6K3A - chains A and B of the 6 polymer chains in the assembly; structure by X-ray diffraction, 2.30 A resolution.

Chain A:
Protein: Proliferating cell nuclear antigen
From: Homo sapiens
UniProtKB: P12004 (PCNA_HUMAN); residue numbers follow UniProt; this construct covers 1-261
Chain sequence (264 residues; numbered -2 to 261; the number before each row is that of its first residue; numbers below 1 keep their minus sign (Gly-2 is residue -2)):
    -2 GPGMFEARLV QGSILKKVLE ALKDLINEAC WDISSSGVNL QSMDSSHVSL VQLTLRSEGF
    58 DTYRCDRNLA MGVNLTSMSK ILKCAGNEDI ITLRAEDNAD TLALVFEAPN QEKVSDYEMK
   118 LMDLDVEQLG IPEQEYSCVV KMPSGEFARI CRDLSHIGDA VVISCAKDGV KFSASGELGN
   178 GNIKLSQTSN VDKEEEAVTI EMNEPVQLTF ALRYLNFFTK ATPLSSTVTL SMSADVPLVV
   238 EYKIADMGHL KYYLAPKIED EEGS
Unresolved in the structure: -2 to 0, 107-108, 122-124, 163-165, 185-192, 258-261
Sequence notes: expression tag (-2 to 0)
Curated features (UniProtKB/Swiss-Prot):
  - DNA-binding region: Arg61 to Lys80
  - modified residue: Lys14 (N6-acetyllysine), Lys77 (N6-acetyllysine), Lys80 (N6-acetyllysine), Tyr211 (Phosphotyrosine), Lys248 (N6-acetyllysine)
  - cross-link (Glycyl lysine isopeptide (Lys-Gly)): Lys164 (interchain with G-Cter in SUMO2), Lys254 (interchain with G-Cter in SUMO2)
  - natural variant: Ser228 (S228I: In ATLD2)
  - mutagenesis: Lys13 (K13R: Inhibits acetylation, recruitment to DNA damage sites, inducible ubiquitination and protein degradation, DNA replication and repair synthesis efficiencies, but homotrimer formation, nuclear ...), Lys14 (K14R: Inhibits acetylation, recruitment to DNA damage sites, inducible ubiquitination and protein degradation, DNA replication and repair synthesis efficiencies, but homotrimer formation, nuclear ...), Lys20 (K20R: Inhibits acetylation, recruitment to DNA damage sites, inducible ubiquitination and protein degradation, DNA replication and repair synthesis efficiencies, but homotrimer formation, nuclear ...), Met40 (M40A: Complete loss of interaction with UHRF2), Ser43 to Val45 (No effect on POLD3-binding. Impairs binding to ALKBH2), Lys77 (K77A: Inhibits recruitment to DNA damage sites, but nuclear localization is similar as the wild-type; in association with A-80 ...), Lys80 (K80A: Inhibits recruitment to DNA damage sites, but nuclear localization is similar as the wild-type; in association with A-77 ...), Gln125 to Ile128 (Strong decrease in POLD3-binding. Impairs binding to ALKBH2), Ile128 (I128A: Complete loss of interaction with UHRF2), Lys164 (K164R: Abolishes ubiquitination. No effect on interaction with SHPRH), Val188 to Lys190 (No effect on POLD3-binding. No effect on ALKBH2-binding), Tyr211 (Y211F: Alters chromatin-associated PCNA stability and its function in DNA replication and repair), 3 further mutagenesis entries in UniProt

Chain B:
Protein: Peptide from DNA (cytosine-5)-methyltransferase 1
UniProtKB: K7ERQ1 (K7ERQ1_HUMAN); residues 161-180 here correspond to UniProt positions 40-59 (UniProt number = residue number - 121)
Chain sequence (20 residues; each row starts with the number of its first residue):
   161 STRQTTITSH FAKGPAKRKP
Unresolved in the structure: 161, 175-180

How chain A and chain B interact:
Contacting residue pairs - 41 pairs, chain A then chain B:
  Met40(A) - Ile167(B)  hydrophobic
  Met40(A) - Thr168(B)
  His44(A) - Thr166(B)
  His44(A) - Ile167(B)  hydrogen bond (backbone-backbone)
  Val45(A) - Gln164(B)
  Val45(A) - Thr165(B)
  Val45(A) - Ile167(B)
  Ser46(A) - Ile167(B)
  Leu47(A) - Phe171(B)  hydrophobic
  Gln125(A) - Lys173(B)
  Leu126(A) - Ile167(B)  hydrophobic
  Leu126(A) - Thr168(B)
  Leu126(A) - Phe171(B)  hydrophobic
  Leu126(A) - Ala172(B)
  Leu126(A) - Lys173(B)
  Gly127(A) - Phe171(B)
  Gly127(A) - Ala172(B)  hydrogen bond (backbone-backbone)
  Pro129(A) - Phe171(B)
  Ala208(A) - Gln164(B)
  Asp232(A) - His170(B)
  Pro234(A) - Ile167(B)  hydrophobic
  Pro234(A) - His170(B)
  Pro234(A) - Phe171(B)  hydrophobic
  Tyr250(A) - Ile167(B)
  Tyr250(A) - Phe171(B)  hydrophobic
  Ala252(A) - Gln164(B)  hydrogen bond (backbone-side chain)
  Ala252(A) - Thr165(B)
  Ala252(A) - Thr166(B)
  Ala252(A) - Ile167(B)
  Ala252(A) - His170(B)
  Pro253(A) - Gln164(B)
  Pro253(A) - Thr165(B)  hydrogen bond (backbone-side chain)
  Pro253(A) - His170(B)
  Lys254(A) - Thr162(B)  hydrogen bond
  Lys254(A) - Arg163(B)
  Lys254(A) - Gln164(B)
  Ile255(A) - Thr162(B)
  Ile255(A) - Arg163(B)  hydrogen bond (backbone-backbone)
  Ile255(A) - Thr165(B)
  Glu256(A) - Thr162(B)
  Asp257(A) - Arg163(B)  salt bridge
Interface residues without a listed pair, chain A (23 interface residues in all): Thr206, Tyr211, Val233, Leu251

Summary:
The interface between chain A and chain B involves 23 residues on one side and 11 on the other; the contacts
include 6 hydrogen bonds and 1 salt bridge. Polar contacts include Asp257(A)-Arg163(B), Ala252(A)-Gln164(B)
and Pro253(A)-Thr165(B). UniProt lists 23 mutagenesis sites on chain A.
Here chain A is Proliferating cell nuclear antigen (Homo sapiens) and chain B is Peptide from DNA
(cytosine-5)-methyltransferase 1. Entry 6K3A (Crystal structure of human PCNA in complex with DNMT1 PIP box
motif) was determined by X-ray diffraction.
